8D5Q - chains B and E of the 4 polymer chains in the assembly; structure by X-ray diffraction, 2.50 A resolution.

== Chain B ==
Molecule: TCR-beta
Organism: Mus musculus
Amino-acid sequence (244 residues; each row starts with the number of its first residue; numbering starts at 0):
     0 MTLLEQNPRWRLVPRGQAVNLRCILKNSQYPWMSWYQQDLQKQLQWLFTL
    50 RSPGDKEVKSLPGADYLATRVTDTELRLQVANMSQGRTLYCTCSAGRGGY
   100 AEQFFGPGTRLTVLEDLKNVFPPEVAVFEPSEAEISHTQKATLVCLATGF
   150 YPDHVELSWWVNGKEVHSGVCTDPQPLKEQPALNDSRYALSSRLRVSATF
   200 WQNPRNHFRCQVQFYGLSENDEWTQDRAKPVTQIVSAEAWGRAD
Disulfides: C22-C90, C144-C209

== Chain E ==
Molecule: Dense granule protein 6, HF10 peptide
Amino-acid sequence (10 residues; row label = number of the first residue in the row):
     1 HPGSVNEFDF

== Interface between chain B and chain E ==
Pairs across the interface (12; chain B residue first):
  W31(B) with D9(E)
  R50(B) with D9(E), salt bridge
  A94(B) with F8(E)
  G95(B) with E7(E); F8(E)
  R96(B) with N6(E), hydrogen bond (side chain-backbone); E7(E), hydrogen bond (backbone-backbone); D9(E), salt bridge
  G97(B) with E7(E), hydrogen bond (backbone-side chain)
  G98(B) with E7(E), hydrogen bond (backbone-side chain)
  Y99(B) with E7(E), hydrogen bond (backbone-side chain)
  A100(B) with E7(E), hydrogen bond (backbone-side chain)
Interface residues without a listed pair, chain E (5 interface residues in all): V5

== In short ==
9 residues of chain B face 5 of chain E across their interface, with 6 hydrogen bonds and 2 salt bridges.
Among the polar pairs are R50(B)-D9(E), R96(B)-D9(E) and R96(B)-N6(E).
Here chain B is TCR-beta (Mus musculus) and chain E is Dense granule protein 6, HF10 peptide. Entry 8D5Q (TCR
TG6 in complex with Ld-HF10) was determined by X-ray diffraction, deposited together with 8D5N and 8D5P.
